8OTT - chains D and I of the 12 polymer chains in the assembly; structure by electron microscopy, 3.30 A resolution.

Chain D:
Name: Histone H2B type 1-J
Source organism: Homo sapiens
UniProt: P06899 (H2B1J_HUMAN); residues 32-124 here correspond to UniProt positions 33-125 (UniProt number = residue number + 1)
Sequence (93 residues; numbered 32 to 124; the number before each row is that of its first residue):
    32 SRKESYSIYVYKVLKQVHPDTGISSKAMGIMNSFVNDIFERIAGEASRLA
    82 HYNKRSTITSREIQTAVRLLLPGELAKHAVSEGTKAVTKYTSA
Covalently attached groups: pentanedial (PTD) linked to Lys43, Lys46, Lys85
UniProt features mapped onto this chain:
  - modified residue: Lys34 (N6-(2-hydroxyisobutyryl)lysine), Glu35 (PolyADP-ribosyl glutamic acid), Ser36 (Phosphoserine), Lys43 (N6-(2-hydroxyisobutyryl)lysine), Lys46 (N6-(2-hydroxyisobutyryl)lysine), Lys57 (N6,N6-dimethyllysine), Arg79 (Dimethylated arginine), Lys85 (N6,N6,N6-trimethyllysine), Arg86 (Omega-N-methylarginine), Arg92 (Omega-N-methylarginine), Lys108 (N6-(2-hydroxyisobutyryl)lysine), Thr115 (Phosphothreonine), Lys116 (N6-(2-hydroxyisobutyryl)lysine), Lys120 (N6-(2-hydroxyisobutyryl)lysine)
  - glycosylation: Ser112 (O-linked (GlcNAc) serine)
  - cross-link (Glycyl lysine isopeptide (Lys-Gly)): Lys34 (interchain with G-Cter in ubiquitin), Lys120 (interchain with G-Cter in ubiquitin)

Chain I:
Molecule: 144-nt DNA strand
Sequence (144 nucleotides; each row starts with the number of its first residue):
     3 GGAGAATCCCGGTCTGCAGGCCGCTCAATTGGTCGTAGACAGCTCTAGCA
    53 CCGCTTAAACGCACGTACGCGCTGTCCCCCGCGTTTTAACCGCCAAGGGG
   103 ATTACTCCCTAGTCTCCAGGCACGGGTCACGTGCATACATCCTG

Interface between chain D and chain I:
Contacting residue pairs (15):
  Ser32(D) - DT104(I)  hydrogen bond to the phosphate
  Arg33(D) - DT27(I)  hydrogen bond to the base
  Arg33(D) - DC28(I)  hydrogen bond to the sugar
  Glu35(D) - DA29(I)  sugar contact
  Tyr42(D) - DG21(I)  sugar contact
  Tyr42(D) - DG22(I)  hydrogen bond to the phosphate
  Gly53(D) - DG21(I)  phosphate contact
  Ile54(D) - DG21(I)  hydrogen bond to the phosphate
  Ser55(D) - DA20(I)  phosphate contact
  Ser56(D) - DA20(I)  hydrogen bond to the phosphate
  Arg86(D) - DG40(I)  phosphate contact
  Ser87(D) - DA39(I)  hydrogen bond to the phosphate
  Ser87(D) - DG40(I)  hydrogen bond to the phosphate
  Thr88(D) - DA39(I)  phosphate contact
  Thr88(D) - DG40(I)  hydrogen bond to the phosphate
Also at the interface, not in a pair above, chain D (12 interface residues in all): Lys85
Also at the interface, not in a pair above, chain I (11 interface residues in all): DC19, DA41

In short:
The interface between chain D and chain I involves 12 residues on one side and 11 on the other, with 9
hydrogen bonds. Polar pairs include Arg33(D)-DT27(I), Arg33(D)-DC28(I) and Ser32(D)-DT104(I). Covalently
linked pentanedial: at Lys46(D) and Lys85(D).
Chain D is Histone H2B type 1-J (Homo sapiens) and chain I is a 144-nt DNA strand; the structure, MYC-MAX
bound to a nucleosome at SHL+5.8, was determined by electron microscopy, deposited together with 8OSJ, 8OSK,
8OSL and 8OTS.
